6MHG - chains E and I of the 23 polymer chains in the assembly; structure by electron microscopy, 3.57 A resolution.

== Chain E ==
Name: circumsporozoite protein
Organism: Plasmodium falciparum
Notes: fragment: shortened construct
Amino-acid sequence (278 residues; numbered -76 to 201; the number before each row is that of its first residue; numbers below 1 keep their minus sign (Tyr-76 is residue -76)):
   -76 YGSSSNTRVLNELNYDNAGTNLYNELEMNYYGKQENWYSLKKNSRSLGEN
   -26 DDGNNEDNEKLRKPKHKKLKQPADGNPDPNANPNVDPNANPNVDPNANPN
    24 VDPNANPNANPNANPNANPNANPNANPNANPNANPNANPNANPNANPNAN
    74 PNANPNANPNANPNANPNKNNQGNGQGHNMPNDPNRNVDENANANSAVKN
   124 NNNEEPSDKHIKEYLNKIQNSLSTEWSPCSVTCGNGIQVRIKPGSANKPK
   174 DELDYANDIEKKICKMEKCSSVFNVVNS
Unresolved in the structure: -76 to 0, 91-201

== Chain I ==
Name: Fab311 heavy chain
Organism: Homo sapiens
UniProt: V9HW68 (V9HW68_HUMAN); residues 103-217 here correspond to UniProt positions 130-244 (UniProt number = residue number + 27)
Amino-acid sequence (225 residues; row label = number of the first residue in the row; a row labelled like 82A-82C holds insertion residues (82A, then the next letters in order)):
     1 EVQLVESGGGVVPPGRSLRLSCATSGFTFSNYGMHWVRQAPGKGLEWVAI
    51 IW
   52A Y
    53 DGSRNFYAASVEGRFTISRDNSKNTLYLQM
82A-82C NSL
    83 RVEDTAVYYCARAAYYDT
100A-100D SGYG
   101 DYWGQGTLVTVSSASTKGPSVFPLAPSSKSTSGGTAALGCLVKDYFPEPV
   151 TVSWNSGALTSGVHTFPAVLQSSGLYSLSSVVTVPSSSLGTQTYICNVNH
   201 KPSNTKVDKKVEPKSCD
Unresolved in the structure: 1, 114-217
Cystine bridges: Cys22-Cys92

== How chain E and chain I interact ==
Residue-residue contacts (20):
  Val24(E) - Arg56(I)
  Val24(E) - Phe58(I)  hydrophobic
  Pro26(E) - Phe58(I)  hydrophobic
  Asn27(E) - Thr100(I)  hydrogen bond (side chain-backbone)
  Ala28(E) - Trp52(I)
  Ala28(E) - Tyr97(I)
  Asn29(E) - Trp52(I)
  Asn29(E) - Tyr97(I)
  Pro30(E) - Gly33(I)
  Pro30(E) - Trp52(I)
  Pro30(E) - Tyr52A(I)  hydrogen bond (backbone-backbone)
  Pro30(E) - Ala95(I)  hydrophobic
  Asn31(E) - Asn31(I)
  Asn31(E) - Tyr32(I)
  Asn31(E) - Gly33(I)  hydrogen bond (side chain-backbone)
  Asn31(E) - Tyr52A(I)
  Asn31(E) - Ala95(I)  hydrogen bond (side chain-backbone)
  Asn31(E) - Ala96(I)
  Ala32(E) - Asn31(I)  hydrogen bond (backbone-backbone)
  Ala32(E) - Tyr52A(I)
Interface residues without a listed pair, chain I (14 interface residues in all): Ile50, Ser100A, Gly100B

== Overview ==
8 residues of chain E and 14 residues of chain I are in contact; the contacts include 5 hydrogen bonds. Polar
pairs include Asn27(E)-Thr100(I), Asn31(E)-Gly33(I) and Asn31(E)-Ala95(I).
Chain E is circumsporozoite protein (Plasmodium falciparum) and chain I is Fab311 heavy chain (Homo sapiens);
the structure, Cryo-EM structure of the circumsporozoite protein of Plasmodium falciparum with a
vaccine-elicited antibody reveals maturation of ..., was determined by electron microscopy together with 6MB3
from the same study.
